Entry 6WDN (electron microscopy, 3.20 A resolution); this record covers chains G and I of the 10 polymer chains in the assembly.

== Chain G (and I) ==
Molecule: Calcium uniporter protein, mitochondrial
Organism: Homo sapiens
Notes: chain I of this document is another copy of the same molecule, construct and numbering; everything in this record applies to it too
Reference sequence: Q8NE86 (MCU_HUMAN); residues 169-346 here = UniProt positions 169-346
Amino-acid sequence (178 residues; numbered 169 to 346; the number before each row is that of its first residue):
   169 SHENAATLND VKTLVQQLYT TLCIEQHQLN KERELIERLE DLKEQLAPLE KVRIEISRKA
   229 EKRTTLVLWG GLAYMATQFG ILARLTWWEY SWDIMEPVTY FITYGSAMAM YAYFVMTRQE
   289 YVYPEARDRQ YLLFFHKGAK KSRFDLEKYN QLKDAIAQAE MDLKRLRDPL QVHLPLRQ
Disordered / not traced: 169-172 (chain I: 169-176, 337-346)
Swiss-Prot annotation at these positions:
  - region: Thr285 to Val290 (Juxtamembrane helix)
  - motif: Trp260 to Tyr268 (Selectivity filter)
  - binding site (Ca(2+)): Glu264
  - modified residue: Lys332 (N6-acetyllysine)
  - mutagenesis: Lys180 (K180A: No effect on calcium uptake, oligomerization and interaction with MICU1 and MICU2), Cys191 (C191A: Does not affect glutathionylation in response to reactive oxygen species), Leu240 (L240W: Abolished calcium uptake), Ala241 (A241W: Abolished interaction with EMRE/SMDT1 and calcium uptake), Gly248 (G248W: Abolished calcium uptake), Glu257 (E257A: According to a report, inhibits calcium uptake. According to a subsequent report, does not affect greatly calcium uptake; E257S: Does not affect greatly calcium uptake), Ser259 (S259A: Does not inhibit calcium uptake. Strongly reduced sensitivity to ruthenium red inhibition; S259R: Prevents entrance of calcium into the pore), Trp260 (W260A/F/Y: Abolished mitochondrial calcium uptake), Asp261 to Glu264 (Dominant negative (DN) mutant; inhibits calcium uptake. Inhibits calcium channel activity ...), Asp261 (D261A/Q: Abolished interaction with MICU1; D261E: Partially functional; does not completely abolish calcium channel activity. Does not affect interaction with MICU1), Ile262 (I262V/A: Does not affect mitochondrial calcium uptake), Met263 (M263A: Reduced but not abolished mitochondrial calcium uptake), 11 further mutagenesis entries in UniProt

== How chain G and chain I interact ==
Residue-residue contacts - 9 pairs, chain G then chain I:
  Leu182(G) - Thr189(I)
  Leu182(G) - Leu190(I)  hydrophobic
  Gln185(G) - Thr189(I)  hydrogen bond
  Leu186(G) - Thr189(I)
  Leu186(G) - Leu190(I)  hydrophobic
  Thr189(G) - Gln185(I)
  Thr189(G) - Leu186(I)
  Leu190(G) - Leu186(I)  hydrophobic
  Glu193(G) - Gln185(I)
Other interface residues (no listed pair), chain G (8 interface residues in all): Glu264, His341
Other interface residues (no listed pair), chain I (7 interface residues in all): Thr181, Leu182, Glu264

== In short ==
8 residues of chain G face 7 of chain I across their interface; the contacts include 1 hydrogen bond. The
hydrogen-bonded pair is Gln185(G)-Thr189(I). UniProt lists Ca2+-binding residue Glu264(G) and 22 mutagenesis
sites on chain G.
Both chains are Calcium uniporter protein, mitochondrial (Homo sapiens). Entry 6WDN (Cryo-EM structure of
mitochondrial calcium uniporter holocomplex in low Ca2+) was determined by electron microscopy, deposited
together with 6WDO.
